PDB entry 3I56 | X-ray diffraction, 2.90 A resolution | chains 1 and 0 of the 31 polymer chains in the assembly

# Chain 1
Molecule: 50S ribosomal protein L37e
Source organism: Haloarcula marismortui
Reference sequence: P32410 (RL37_HALMA); residues 0-56 here correspond to UniProt positions 1-57 (UniProt number = residue number + 1)
Amino-acid sequence (57 residues; each row starts with the number of its first residue; numbering starts at 0):
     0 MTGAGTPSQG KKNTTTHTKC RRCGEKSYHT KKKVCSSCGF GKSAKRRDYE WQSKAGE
Disordered / not traced: 0
Ion coordination: Sr2+ near Lys-10 (its only coordinating residue here); Cd2+: Cys-19, Cys-22, Cys-34, Cys-37

# Chain 0
Molecule: 23S ribosomal RNA
Source organism: Haloarcula marismortui ATCC 43049
Sequence (2923 nucleotides; row label = number of the first residue in the row):
     1 GUUGGCUACU AUGCCAGCUG GUGGAUUGCU CGGCUCAGGC GCUGAUGAAG GACGUGCCAA
    61 GCUGCGAUAA GCUGUGGGGA GCCGCACGGA GGCGAAGAAC CACAGAUUUC CGAAUGAGAA
   121 UCUCUCUAAC AAUUGCUUCG CGCAAUGAGG AACCCCGAGA ACUGAAACAU CUCAGUAUCG
   181 GGAGGAACAG AAAACGCAAC GUGAUGUCGU UAGUAACCGC GAGUGAACGC GAUACAGCCC
   241 AAACCGAAGC CCUCACGGGC AAUGUGGUGU CAGGGCUACC UCUCAUCAGC CGACCGUCUU
   301 CACGAAGUCU CUUGGAAUAG AGCGUGAUAC AGGGUGACAA CCCCGUACUG AAGACCAGUA
   361 CGCUGUGCGG UAGUGCCAGA GUAGCGGGGG UUGGAUAUCC CUCGCGAAUA ACGCAGGCAU
   421 CGACUGCGAA GGCUAAACAC AACCUGAGAC CGAUAGUGAA CAAGUAGUGU GAACGAACGC
   481 UGCAAAGUAC CCUCAGAAGG GAGGCGAAAU AGAGCAUGAA AUCAGUUGGC GAUCGAGCGA
   541 CAGGGCAUAC AAGGUCCCUU GACGAAUGAC CGAGACGCGA GUCUCCAGUA AGACUCACGG
   601 GAAGCCGAUG UUCUGUCGUA CGUUUUGAAA AACGAGCCAG GGAGUGUGUC UGUAUGGCAA
   661 GUCUAACCGG AGUAUCCGGG GAGGCACAGG GAAACCGACA UGGCCGCAGG GCUUUGCCCG
   721 AGGGCCGCCG UCUUCAAGGG CGGGGAGCCA UGUGGACACG ACCCGAAUCC GGACGAUCUA
   781 CGCAUGGACA AGAUGAAGCG UGCCGAAAGG CACGUGGAAG UCUGUUAGAG UUGGUGUCCU
   841 ACAAUACCCU CUCGUGAUCU AUGUGUAGGG GUGAAAGGCC CAUCGAGUCC GGCAACAGCU
   901 GGUUCCAAUC GAAACAUGUC GAAGCAUGAC CUCCGCCGAG GUAGUCUGUG AGGUAGAGCG
   961 ACCGAUUGGU GUGUCCGCCU CCGAGAGGAG UCGGCACACC UGUCAAACUC CAAACUUACA
  1021 GACGCUGUUU GACGCGGGGA UUCCGGUGCG CGGGGUAAGC CUGUGUACCA GGAGGGGAAC
  1081 AACCCAGAGA UAGGUUAAGG UCCCCAAGUG UGGAUUAAGU GUAAUCCUCU GAAGGUGGUC
  1141 UCGAGCCCUA GACAGCCGGG AGGUGAGCUU AGAAGCAGCU ACCCUCUAAG AAAAGCGUAA
  1201 CAGCUUACCG GCCGAGGUUU GAGGCGCCCA AAAUGAUCGG GACUCAAAUC CACCACCGAG
  1261 ACCUGUCCGU ACCACUCAUA CUGGUAAUCG AGUAGAUUGG CGCUCUAAUU GGAUGGAAGC
  1321 AGGGGCGAGA GCUCCUGUGG ACCGAUUAGU GACGAAAAUC CUGGCCAUAG UAGCAGCGAU
  1381 AGUCGGGUGA GAACCCCGAC GGCCUAAUGG AUAAGGGUUC CUCAGCACUG CUGAUCAGCU
  1441 GAGGGUUAGC CGGUCCUAAG UCUCACCGCA ACUCGACUGA GACGAAAUGG GAAACAGGUU
  1501 AAUAUUCCUG UGCCAUCAUG CAGUGAAAGU UGACGCCCUG GGGUCGAUCA CGCCGGGCAU
  1561 UCGCCCGGUC GAACCGUCCA ACUCCGUGGA AGCCGUAAUG GCAGGAAGCG GACGAACGGC
  1621 GGCAUAGGGA AACGUGAUUC AACCUGGGGC CCAUGAAAAG ACGAGCAUGA UGUCCGUACC
  1681 GAGAACCGAC ACAGGUGUCC AUGGCGGCGA AAGCCAAGGC CUGUCGGGAG CAACCAACGU
  1741 UAGGGAAUUC GGCAAGUUAG UCCCGUACCU UCGGAAGAAG GGAUGCCUGC UCCGGAACGG
  1801 AGCAGGUCGC AGUGACUCGG AAGCUCGGAC UGUCUAGUAA CAACAUAGGU GACCGCAAAU
  1861 CCGCAAGGAC UCGUACGGUC ACUGAAUCCU GCCCAGUGCA GGUAUCUGAA CACCUCGUAC
  1921 AAGAGGACGA AGGACCUGUC AACGGCGGGG GUAACUAUGA CCCUCUUAAG GUAGCGUAGU
  1981 ACCUUGCCGC AUCAGUAGCG GCUUGCAUGA AUGGAUUAAC CAGAGCUUCA CUGUCCCAAC
  2041 GUUGGGCCCG GUGAACUGUA CAUUCCAGUG CGGAGUCUGG AGACACCCAG GGGGAAGCAA
  2101 AGACCCUAUG GAGCUUUACU GCAGGCUGUC GCUGAGACGU GGUCGCCGAU GUGCAGCAUA
  2161 GGUAGGAGUC GUUACAGAGG UACCCGCGCU AGCGGGCCAC CCAGACAACA GUGAAAUACU
  2221 ACCCGUCGGU GACUGCGACU CUCACUCCGG GAGGAGGACA CCGAUAGCCG GGCAGUUUGA
  2281 CUGGGGCGGU ACGCGCUCGA AAAGAUAUCG AGCGCGCCCU AUGGUCAUCU CAGCCGGGAC
  2341 AGAGACCCGG CGAAGAGUGC AAGAGCAAAA GAUGACUUGA CAGUGUUCUU CCCAACGAGG
  2401 AACGCUGACG CGAAAGCGUG GUCUAGCGAA CCAAUUAGCC UGCUUGAUGC GGGCAAUUGA
  2461 UGACAGAAAA GCUACCCUAG GGAUAACAGA GUCGUCACUC GCAAGAGCAC AUAUCGACCG
  2521 AGUGGCUUGC UACCUCGAUG UCGGUUCCCU CCAUCCUGCC CGUGCAGAAG CGGGCAAGGG
  2581 UGAGGUUGUU CGCCUAUUAA AGGAGGUCGU GAGCUGGGUU UAGACCGUCG UGAGACAGGU
  2641 CGGCUGCUAU CUACUGGGUG UGUAAUGGUG UCUGACAAGA ACGACCGUAU AGUACGAGAG
  2701 GAACUACGGU UGGUGGCCAC UGGUGUACCG GUUGUUCGAG AGAGCACGUG CCGGGUAGCC
  2761 ACGCCACACG GGGUAAGAGC UGAACGCAUC UAAGCUCGAA ACCCACUUGG AAAAGAGACA
  2821 CCGCCGAGGU CCCGCGUACA AGACGCGGUC GAUAGACUCG GGGUGUGCGC GUCGAGGUAA
  2881 CGAGACGUUA AGCCCACGAG CACUAACAGA CCAAAGCCAU CAU
Disordered / not traced: 1-9, 126-127, 715, 971-998, 1560, 1952-1963, 2137-2236, 2339-2343, 2665-2666, 2915-2923
Modified residues: 1MA (6-hydro-1-methyladenosine-5'-monophosphate) at position 628, OMU (o2'-methyluridine 5'-monophosphate) at position 2587, OMG (o2'-methylguanosine-5'-monophosphate) at position 2588, UR3 (3-methyluridine-5'-monophoshate) at position 2619, PSU (pseudouridine-5'-monophosphate) at position 2621
Ion coordination: Na+ site 1 near U12 (its only coordinating residue here); Mg2+ site 1 near G28 (its only coordinating residue here); Na+ site 2 near C40 (its only coordinating residue here); Na+ site 3 near G56 (its only coordinating residue here); Na+ site 4 near U108 (its only coordinating residue here); Mg2+ site 2 near U115 (its only coordinating residue here); Na+ site 5 near C141 (its only coordinating residue here); Na+ site 6 near U146 (its only coordinating residue here); Mg2+ site 3: C162, U2276; Na+ site 7: A165, A166; Mg2+ site 4: A166, G219; Mg2+ site 5: A167, C168; 45 more Na+ sites not listed; 67 more Mg2+ sites not listed; 16 more Sr2+ sites not listed
Ligand contacts: troleandomycin (TAO): C839, A2099, A2100, A2103, A2538, G2540, U2645, G2646

# How chain 1 and chain 0 interact
Pairs across the interface (116; chain 1 residue first):
  Thr-1(1) with A1836(0), hydrogen bond to the sugar; G1837(0), hydrogen bond to the phosphate
  Gly-2(1) with U845(0), sugar contact; A1836(0), sugar contact; G1837(0), base contact
  Ala-3(1) with A882(0), sugar contact; A1836(0), hydrogen bond to the sugar; G1837(0), hydrogen bond to the base
  Gly-4(1) with U845(0), phosphate contact; A882(0), base contact; G1837(0), base contact
  Thr-5(1) with A843(0), sugar contact; U845(0), hydrogen bond to the phosphate; A882(0), base contact; G1688(0), sugar contact; G1694(0), hydrogen bond to the base
  Pro-6(1) with A846(0), phosphate contact; G1694(0), sugar contact; G1695(0), hydrogen bond to the sugar
  Ser-7(1) with C778(0), sugar contact; A1836(0), base contact
  Gln-8(1) with C1687(0), hydrogen bond to the sugar; G1688(0), sugar contact
  Gly-9(1) with C1687(0), hydrogen bond to the base; G1694(0), base contact; G1695(0), hydrogen bond to the base; U1696(0), sugar contact
  Lys-10(1) with U779(0), salt bridge to the phosphate; G1695(0), sugar contact
  Lys-11(1) with U777(0), base contact; C778(0), sugar contact; C881(0), hydrogen bond to the base; C1687(0), sugar contact
  Asn-12(1) with U777(0), hydrogen bond to the base; U862(0), phosphate contact; A1414(0), hydrogen bond to the sugar; G1415(0), sugar contact
  Thr-13(1) with U777(0), hydrogen bond to the base
  Thr-14(1) with G1415(0), hydrogen bond to the phosphate
  Thr-15(1) with U470(0), sugar contact; A776(0), phosphate contact; U777(0), base contact
  His-16(1) with U470(0), sugar contact; G471(0), hydrogen bond to the sugar; G775(0), salt bridge to the phosphate
  Thr-17(1) with A120(0), base contact
  Lys-18(1) with A120(0), hydrogen bond to the sugar; U121(0), base contact
  Cys-19(1) with U121(0), base contact
  Arg-20(1) with C111(0), hydrogen bond to the sugar; G112(0), salt bridge to the phosphate; A119(0), base contact; A120(0), salt bridge to the phosphate; U121(0), sugar contact
  Arg-21(1) with G50(0), hydrogen bond to the base; G112(0), phosphate contact; A113(0), salt bridge to the phosphate
  Cys-22(1) with G51(0), hydrogen bond to the sugar
  Gly-23(1) with G51(0), hydrogen bond to the sugar; U121(0), base contact
  Lys-25(1) with U470(0), hydrogen bond to the phosphate; G471(0), salt bridge to the phosphate
  Ser-26(1) with G471(0), phosphate contact; A472(0), hydrogen bond to the phosphate
  Tyr-27(1) with A120(0), hydrogen bond to the phosphate
  His-28(1) with G775(0), salt bridge to the phosphate; A776(0), salt bridge to the phosphate
  Thr-29(1) with A120(0), hydrogen bond to the base
  Lys-30(1) with G863(0), salt bridge to the phosphate; U864(0), salt bridge to the phosphate
  Lys-31(1) with A776(0), salt bridge to the phosphate
  Lys-32(1) with A120(0), salt bridge to the phosphate
  Ser-35(1) with G471(0), hydrogen bond to the sugar; A472(0), sugar contact; C774(0), phosphate contact; G775(0), phosphate contact
  Ser-36(1) with A472(0), phosphate contact; A473(0), phosphate contact
  Phe-39(1) with G112(0), phosphate contact; A113(0), phosphate contact
  Lys-41(1) with U1473(0), sugar contact; C1474(0), phosphate contact
  Ser-42(1) with U1473(0), sugar contact
  Ala-43(1) with A113(0), phosphate contact; A148(0), sugar contact
  Lys-44(1) with A148(0), salt bridge to the phosphate; G149(0), phosphate contact; G182(0), phosphate contact; U1473(0), base contact
  Arg-45(1) with G50(0), sugar contact; G149(0), hydrogen bond to the phosphate
  Arg-46(1) with A472(0), hydrogen bond to the sugar; A473(0), salt bridge to the phosphate; A773(0), hydrogen bond to the sugar; C774(0), salt bridge to the phosphate
  Tyr-48(1) with C179(0), phosphate contact; G772(0), sugar contact; A773(0), hydrogen bond to the phosphate
  Glu-49(1) with U178(0), phosphate contact; C179(0), hydrogen bond to the phosphate
  Trp-50(1) with U178(0), phosphate contact; A472(0), sugar contact; G771(0), base contact; G772(0), hydrogen bond to the sugar; A773(0), sugar contact; C890(0), hydrogen bond to the sugar; G891(0), sugar contact
  Gln-51(1) with A473(0), hydrogen bond to the phosphate
  Lys-53(1) with G891(0), salt bridge to the phosphate; G892(0), salt bridge to the phosphate; C893(0), hydrogen bond to the phosphate; A894(0), salt bridge to the phosphate
  Ala-54(1) with A177(0), phosphate contact; U178(0), phosphate contact; G891(0), phosphate contact; G892(0), hydrogen bond to the phosphate
Interface residues without a listed pair, chain 1 (49 interface residues in all): Gly-40, Ser-52, Glu-56
Interface residues without a listed pair, chain 0 (63 interface residues in all): A49, A52, C53, A114, A152, G180, G181, G830, A844, U883, A1413, U1463

# Summary
49 residues of chain 1 and 63 residues of chain 0 are in contact; the contacts include 36 hydrogen bonds and
18 salt bridges. Among the polar pairs are Ala-3(1)/G1837(0), Thr-5(1)/G1694(0) and Gly-9(1)/C1687(0). Chain 0
binds troleandomycin.
Here chain 1 is 50S ribosomal protein L37e (Haloarcula marismortui) and chain 0 is 23S ribosomal RNA
(Haloarcula marismortui ATCC 43049). Entry 3I56 (Co-crystal structure of Triacetyloleandomcyin Bound to the
Large Ribosomal Subunit) was determined by X-ray diffraction, deposited together with 3I55.
